PDB entry 4H9R | X-ray diffraction, 2.20 A resolution | chains B and C of the 3 polymer chains in the assembly

[Chain B]
Name: Histone H4
From: Homo sapiens
UniProt: P62805 (H4_HUMAN); residues 1-102 here correspond to UniProt positions 2-103 (UniProt number = residue number + 1)
Sequence (102 residues; each row starts with the number of its first residue):
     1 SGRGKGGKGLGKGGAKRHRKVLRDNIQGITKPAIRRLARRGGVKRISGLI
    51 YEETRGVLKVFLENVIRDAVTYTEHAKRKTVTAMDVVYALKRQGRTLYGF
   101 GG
Not modelled in the structure: 1-19
UniProt features mapped onto this chain:
  - DNA-binding region: Lys16 to Lys20
  - modified residue: Ser1 (N-acetylserine), Arg3 (Asymmetric dimethylarginine), Lys5 (N6-(2-hydroxyisobutyryl)lysine), Lys8 (N6-(2-hydroxyisobutyryl)lysine), Lys12 (N6-(2-hydroxyisobutyryl)lysine), Lys16 (N6-(2-hydroxyisobutyryl)lysine), Lys20 (N6,N6,N6-trimethyllysine), Lys31 (N6-(2-hydroxyisobutyryl)lysine), Lys44 (N6-(2-hydroxyisobutyryl)lysine), Ser47 (Phosphoserine), Tyr51 (Phosphotyrosine), Lys59 (N6-(2-hydroxyisobutyryl)lysine), Lys77 (N6-(2-hydroxyisobutyryl)lysine), Lys79 (N6-(2-hydroxyisobutyryl)lysine), Thr80 (Phosphothreonine), Tyr88 (Phosphotyrosine), Lys91 (N6-(2-hydroxyisobutyryl)lysine)
  - cross-link (Glycyl lysine isopeptide (Lys-Gly)): Lys12 (interchain with G-Cter in SUMO2), Lys20 (interchain with G-Cter in SUMO2), Lys31 (interchain with G-Cter in SUMO2), Lys59 (interchain with G-Cter in SUMO2), Lys79 (interchain with G-Cter in SUMO2), Lys91 (interchain with G-Cter in SUMO2)

[Chain C]
Name: Death domain-associated protein 6
From: Homo sapiens
UniProt: Q9UER7 (DAXX_HUMAN); residues 178-389 here = UniProt positions 178-389
Sequence (212 residues; numbered 178 to 389; the number before each row is that of its first residue):
   178 SPRTRGSRRQIQRLEQLLALYVAEIRRLQEKELDLSELDDPDSAYLQAAR
   228 LKRKLIRLFGRLCELKDCSSLTGRVIEQRIPYRGTRYPEVNRRIERLINK
   278 PGPDTFPDYGDVLRAVEKAAARHSLGLPRQQLQLMAQDAFRDVGIRLQER
   328 RHLDLIYNFGCHLTDDYRPGVDPALSDPVLARRLRENRSLAMSRLDEVIS
   378 KYAMLQDKSEEG
Not modelled in the structure: 178-181, 387-389
Differences from the reference sequence: engineered mutation Ala225 (Glu in Q9UER7)
UniProt features mapped onto this chain:
  - modified residue (Phosphoserine): Ser178, Ser213

[How chain B and chain C interact]
Contacting residue pairs (65; chain B residue first):
  Arg40(B) with Pro280(C); Asp281(C), salt bridge; Phe283(C); Arg328(C), hydrogen bond (backbone-side chain)
  Gly41(B) with Phe283(C)
  Gly42(B) with Phe283(C); Asp285(C)
  Lys44(B) with Asp285(C), salt bridge; Asp288(C), salt bridge
  Leu49(B) with Tyr379(C); Leu382(C); Gln383(C)
  Glu52(B) with Tyr379(C), hydrogen bond (backbone-side chain)
  Glu53(B) with Ile376(C); Tyr379(C)
  Gly56(B) with Val375(C)
  Val57(B) with Val375(C)
  Val60(B) with Arg371(C); Leu372(C), hydrophobic; Val375(C), hydrophobic
  Glu63(B) with Arg371(C), salt bridge
  Asn64(B) with Ala368(C), hydrogen bond (side chain-backbone); Leu372(C)
  Arg67(B) with Asn364(C); Leu367(C)
  Asp68(B) with Leu361(C); Asn364(C), hydrogen bond
  Thr71(B) with Leu357(C); Arg360(C); Leu361(C); Asn364(C), hydrogen bond
  Tyr72(B) with Asp349(C), hydrogen bond; Pro350(C); Ala351(C); Leu361(C)
  His75(B) with Asp354(C), salt bridge; Leu357(C)
  Thr80(B) with Glu209(C), hydrogen bond
  Ala83(B) with Thr341(C)
  Met84(B) with Leu340(C); Thr341(C)
  Val87(B) with Thr341(C); Tyr344(C), hydrophobic
  Tyr88(B) with Tyr344(C), hydrophobic; Val348(C); Asp349(C); Pro350(C)
  Leu90(B) with Phe336(C), hydrophobic
  Lys91(B) with Tyr344(C), hydrogen bond
  Arg92(B) with Asp349(C), salt bridge; Ala351(C); Leu361(C); Arg365(C), hydrogen bond (backbone-side chain)
  Gln93(B) with Arg365(C), hydrogen bond
  Arg95(B) with His329(C)
  Thr96(B) with His329(C); Leu332(C)
  Leu97(B) with Phe336(C), hydrophobic
  Tyr98(B) with His329(C), hydrogen bond (backbone-side chain); Ile333(C)
  Phe100(B) with Ile333(C); Phe336(C), hydrophobic; Tyr344(C)
  Gly101(B) with Tyr344(C); Pro346(C)
Interface residues without a listed pair, chain B (37 interface residues in all): Arg36, Phe61, Gly94, Gly99, Gly102
Interface residues without a listed pair, chain C (36 interface residues in all): Arg345, Ser386

[Summary]
The interface between chain B and chain C involves 37 residues on one side and 36 on the other, with 11
hydrogen bonds and 6 salt bridges. Polar contacts include Arg40(B)-Asp281(C), Lys44(B)-Asp285(C) and
Lys44(B)-Asp288(C). Curated annotation (UniProt) lists a DNA-binding region on chain B.
Chain B is Histone H4 and chain C is Death domain-associated protein 6, both from Homo sapiens; the structure,
Complex structure 5 of DAXX(E225A)/H3.3(sub5,G90A)/H4, was determined by X-ray diffraction.
